Entry 8DF1 (X-ray diffraction, 3.30 A resolution); this record covers chains A and H of the 3 polymer chains in the assembly.

[Chain A]
Protein: Chitinase-3-like protein 1
Organism: Homo sapiens
Reference sequence: P36222 (CH3L1_HUMAN); residues 27-388 here correspond to UniProt positions 22-383 (UniProt number = residue number - 5)
Chain sequence (362 residues; numbered 27 to 388; the number before each row is that of its first residue):
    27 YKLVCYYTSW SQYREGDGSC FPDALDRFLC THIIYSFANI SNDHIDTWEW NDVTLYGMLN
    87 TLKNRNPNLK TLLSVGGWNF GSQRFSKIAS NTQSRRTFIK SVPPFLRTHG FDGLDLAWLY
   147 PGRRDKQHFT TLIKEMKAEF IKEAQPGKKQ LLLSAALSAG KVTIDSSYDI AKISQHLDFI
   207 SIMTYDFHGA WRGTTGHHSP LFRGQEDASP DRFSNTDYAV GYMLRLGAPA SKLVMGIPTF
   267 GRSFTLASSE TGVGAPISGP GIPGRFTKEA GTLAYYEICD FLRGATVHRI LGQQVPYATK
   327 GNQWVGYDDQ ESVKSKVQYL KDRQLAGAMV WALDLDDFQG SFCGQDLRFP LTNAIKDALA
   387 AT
Cystine bridges: Cys31-Cys56, Cys305-Cys369
Covalently attached groups: N-acetylglucosamine (NAG) linked to Asn65
Swiss-Prot annotation at these positions:
  - region: Gln329 to Val343 (Important for AKT1 activation and IL8 production)
  - binding site (chitin): Glu75, Trp76, Gly102 to Asn105, Tyr146, Met209 to Asp212, Arg268, Trp357
  - glycosylation: Asn65 (N-linked (GlcNAc...) asparagine)
From the paper describing this entry:
  - post-translational modification sites: Asn65

[Chain H]
Protein: C59 Fab Heavy chain
Organism: Oryctolagus cuniculus
Notes: antibody fragment or engineered binder
Chain sequence (223 residues; each row starts with the number of its first residue; a row labelled like 52A-52B holds insertion residues (52A, then the next letters in order)):
     2 ESVEESGGDL VKPGASLTLT CTASGFTISS DYYM
   35A C
    36 WVRQAPGKGL EWIGCIY
52A-52B IG
    53 SGTDTYYASW AKGRFTISKT SSTTVTLQMT
82A-82B SL
    83 TAADTATYFC ARDKGWSN
100A-100F AWGFYF
   101 QLWGPGTLVT VSSGQPKAPS VFPLAPCCGD TPSSTVTLGC LVKGYLPEPV TVTWNSGTLT
   161 NGVRTFPSVR QSSGLYSLSS VVSVTSSSQP VTCNVAHPAT NTKVDKTVAP STC
Cystine bridges: Cys22-Cys92, Cys35A-Cys50, Cys140-Cys193
Modified positions: Glu2 (pyroglutamic acid; PCA)

[Interface between chain A and chain H]
Contacting residue pairs (11; chain A residue first):
  Arg133(A) - Trp98(H)
  Arg133(A) - Asn100(H)
  Gln171(A) - Tyr34(H)  hydrogen bond
  Gln171(A) - Tyr58(H)
  Gln171(A) - Phe100D(H)
  Pro172(A) - Tyr34(H)  hydrogen bond (backbone-side chain)
  Pro172(A) - Tyr52(H)  hydrophobic
  Pro172(A) - Asp56(H)
  Pro172(A) - Tyr58(H)
  Gly173(A) - Trp98(H)
  Lys174(A) - Trp98(H)
Other interface residues (no listed pair), chain A (6 interface residues in all): Ala170
Other interface residues (no listed pair), chain H (8 interface residues in all): Asp32
Interface features reported in the paper:
  - specific contacts: Arg133(A)-Asn100(H), Gln171(A)-Tyr34(H), Pro172(A)-Tyr34(H)
  - epitope / paratope residues, chain A: Arg133(A), Gln171(A), Pro172(A)
  - epitope / paratope residues, chain H: Tyr34(H), Asn100(H)

[Overview]
The interface between chain A and chain H involves 6 residues on one side and 8 on the other; the contacts
include 2 hydrogen bonds. Among the polar pairs are Gln171(A)-Tyr34(H) and Pro172(A)-Tyr34(H). The authors
report contacts between Arg133(A) and Asn100(H), Gln171(A) and Tyr34(H) and Pro172(A) and Tyr34(H). From the
paper: epitope/paratope residues Arg133(A), Gln171(A) and Tyr34(H) among others; a modification site at
Asn65(A).
Chain A is Chitinase-3-like protein 1 (Homo sapiens) and chain H is C59 Fab Heavy chain (Oryctolagus
cuniculus); the structure, Chi3l1 bound by antibody C59, was determined by X-ray diffraction.
